7TRC - chains G and C of the 10 polymer chains in the assembly; structure by electron microscopy, 3.30 A resolution.

[Chain G (and C)]
Molecule: H/ACA ribonucleoprotein complex subunit DKC1
From: Homo sapiens
Notes: EC 5.4.99.-; chain C of this document is another copy of the same molecule, construct and numbering; everything in this record applies to it too
UniProt: O60832 (DKC1_HUMAN); numbering as in UniProt (aligned over 1-514)
Sequence (514 residues; row label = number of the first residue in the row):
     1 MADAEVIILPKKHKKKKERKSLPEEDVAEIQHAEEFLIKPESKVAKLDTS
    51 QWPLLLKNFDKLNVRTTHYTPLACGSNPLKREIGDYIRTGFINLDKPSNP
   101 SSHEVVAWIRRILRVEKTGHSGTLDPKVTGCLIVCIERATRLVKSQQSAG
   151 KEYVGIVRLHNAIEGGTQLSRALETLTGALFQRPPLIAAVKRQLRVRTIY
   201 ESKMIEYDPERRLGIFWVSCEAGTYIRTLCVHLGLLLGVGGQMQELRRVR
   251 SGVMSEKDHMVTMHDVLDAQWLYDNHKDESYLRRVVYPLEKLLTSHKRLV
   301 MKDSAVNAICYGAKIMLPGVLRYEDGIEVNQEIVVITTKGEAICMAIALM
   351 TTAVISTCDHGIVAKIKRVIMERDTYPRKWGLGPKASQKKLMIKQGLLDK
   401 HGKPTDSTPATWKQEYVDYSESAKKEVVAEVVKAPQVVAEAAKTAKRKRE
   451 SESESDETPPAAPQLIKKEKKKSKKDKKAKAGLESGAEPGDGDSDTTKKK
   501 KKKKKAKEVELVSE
Disordered / not traced: 1-47, 187-190, 393-514 (chain C: 1-33, 186-191, 397-514)
Swiss-Prot annotation at these positions:
  - region: Ala-2 to Ser-21 (Nucleolar localization)
  - active site: Asp-125 (Nucleophile)
  - modified residue: Ala-2 (N-acetylalanine), Ser-21 (Phosphoserine), Ser-387 (Phosphoserine), Ser-451 (Phosphoserine), Ser-453 (Phosphoserine), Ser-455 (Phosphoserine), Thr-458 (Phosphothreonine), Ser-485 (Phosphoserine), Ser-494 (Phosphoserine), Ser-513 (Phosphoserine)
  - cross-link (Glycyl lysine isopeptide (Lys-Gly)): Lys-20 (interchain with G-Cter in SUMO2), Lys-39 (interchain with G-Cter in SUMO2), Lys-43 (interchain with G-Cter in SUMO2), Lys-191 (interchain with G-Cter in SUMO2), Lys-394 (interchain with G-Cter in SUMO2), Lys-413 (interchain with G-Cter in SUMO1), Lys-424 (interchain with G-Cter in SUMO2), Lys-433 (interchain with G-Cter in SUMO2), Lys-467 (interchain with G-Cter in SUMO2)

[How chain G and chain C interact]
Contacting residue pairs (38; chain G residue first):
  Trp-52(G) / Phe-36(C)  hydrophobic
  Pro-53(G) / Phe-36(C)  hydrophobic
  Leu-56(G) / Phe-36(C)  hydrophobic
  Phe-59(G) / Ile-38(C)  hydrophobic
  Val-64(G) / Ala-45(C)  hydrophobic
  Val-64(G) / Leu-47(C)
  Thr-67(G) / Pro-40(C)
  Thr-67(G) / Glu-41(C)  hydrogen bond (backbone-backbone)
  Thr-67(G) / Lys-43(C)  hydrogen bond (side chain-backbone)
  His-68(G) / Glu-41(C)
  Tyr-69(G) / Leu-37(C)
  Tyr-69(G) / Ile-38(C)  hydrogen bond (side chain-backbone)
  Tyr-69(G) / Pro-40(C)  hydrophobic
  Asn-77(G) / Glu-35(C)  hydrogen bond
  Asn-77(G) / Phe-36(C)
  Lys-80(G) / Glu-34(C)
  Thr-177(G) / His-276(C)
  Ala-179(G) / Asn-275(C)
  Val-300(G) / Ile-38(C)  hydrophobic
  Tyr-323(G) / Leu-47(C)
  Asp-325(G) / Trp-52(C)
  Glu-328(G) / Lys-80(C)
  Thr-338(G) / Ile-38(C)
  Lys-339(G) / Phe-36(C)
  Lys-339(G) / Leu-37(C)
  Thr-352(G) / Trp-52(C)
  Ala-353(G) / Trp-52(C)  hydrophobic
  Ala-353(G) / Leu-56(C)  hydrophobic
  Val-354(G) / Tyr-69(C)
  Val-354(G) / Pro-71(C)  hydrophobic
  Ser-356(G) / Leu-47(C)
  Ser-356(G) / Arg-322(C)  hydrogen bond (backbone-side chain)
  Thr-357(G) / Thr-67(C)
  Thr-357(G) / Tyr-69(C)  hydrogen bond
  Thr-357(G) / Arg-322(C)
  Cys-358(G) / Tyr-69(C)  hydrogen bond (side chain-backbone)
  Asp-359(G) / Thr-67(C)
  His-360(G) / His-68(C)
Other interface residues (no listed pair), chain G (34 interface residues in all): Asn-63, Pro-71, Gly-178, Thr-198, Arg-322, Val-329, Leu-349, Thr-351
Other interface residues (no listed pair), chain C (27 interface residues in all): Lys-39, Ser-42, Phe-59, Ala-73, Asn-77, Thr-338, Lys-339

[Overview]
Chain G and chain C form an interface of 34 and 27 residues respectively; the contacts include 7 hydrogen
bonds. Among the polar pairs are Thr-67(G)/Lys-43(C), Tyr-69(G)/Ile-38(C) and Asn-77(G)/Glu-35(C). From
UniProt: active-site residue Asp-125(G) on chain G.
Chain G and chain C are both H/ACA ribonucleoprotein complex subunit DKC1 (Homo sapiens); the structure, Human
telomerase H/ACA RNP at 3.3 Angstrom, was determined by electron microscopy together with 7TRD, 7TRE and 7TRF
from the same study.
